PDB entry 1NW4 | X-ray diffraction, 2.20 A resolution | chains A and B of the 6 polymer chains in the assembly

[Chain A (and B)]
Name: uridine phosphorylase, putative
Source organism: Plasmodium falciparum
Notes: EC 2.4.2.1; chain B of this document is another copy of the same molecule, construct and numbering; everything in this record applies to it too
Reference sequence: Q8I3X4 (Q8I3X4_PLAF7); residues 2-245 here = UniProt positions 2-245
Amino-acid sequence (276 residues; numbered -1 to 274; the number before each row is that of its first residue; numbers below 1 keep their minus sign (Met-1 is residue -1)):
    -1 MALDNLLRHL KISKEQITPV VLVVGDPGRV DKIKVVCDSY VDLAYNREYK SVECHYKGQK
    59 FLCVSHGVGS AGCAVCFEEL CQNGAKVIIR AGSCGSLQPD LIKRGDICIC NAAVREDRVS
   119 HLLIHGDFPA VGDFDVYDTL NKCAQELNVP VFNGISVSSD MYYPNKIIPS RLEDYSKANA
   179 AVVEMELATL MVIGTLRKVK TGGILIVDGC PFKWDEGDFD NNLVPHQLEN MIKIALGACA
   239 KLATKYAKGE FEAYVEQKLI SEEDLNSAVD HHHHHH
Not modelled in the structure: -1 to 2, 246-274
Differences from the reference sequence: cloning artifact (0-1, 246-268); expression tag (269-274)
Small-molecule neighbours: Forodesine (IMH; 1,4-dideoxy-4-aza-1-(S)-(9-deazahypoxanthin-9-yl)-D-ribitol): Val66, Arg88, Ser91, Cys92, Gly93, Tyr160, Val181, Glu182, Met183, Glu184, Asp206, Pro209, Trp212
UniProt features mapped onto this chain:
  - active site: Asp206 (Proton donor)
  - binding site (a purine D-ribonucleoside): His7, Met183, Glu184
  - binding site (phosphate): Gly23 to Arg27, Arg45, Arg88 to Ser91
  - mutagenesis: His7 (H7A: Slight decrease in catalytic activity towards inosine and 5'-methylthioinosine; H7F: 23-fold decrease in catalytic efficiency for inosine as substrate ...), Arg45 (R45A: 1300-fold decrease in catalytic efficiency for inosine as substrate. Loss of catalytic activity towards 5'-methylthioinosine), Tyr47 (Y47A: 790-fold decrease in catalytic efficiency for inosine as substrate. 4000-fold decrease in catalytic efficiency for 5'-methylthioinosine as substrate), Val66 (V66A: No effect on catalytic activity towards inosine. Slight increase in catalytic efficiency with 5'-methylthioinosine as substrate ...), Val73 (V73A: Slight decrease in catalytic efficiency with inosine or 5'-methylthioinosine as substrates; V73F: Loss of catalytic activity towards inosine and 5'-methylthioinosine ...), Tyr160 (Y160A: 680-fold decrease in catalytic efficiency with inosine as substrate. 200-fold decrease in catalytic efficiency with 5'-methylthioinosine as substrate ...), Val181 (V181D: 4-fold decrease in catalytic efficiency with inosine as substrate. Reduced affinity for DADMe-ImmG inhibitor), Met183 (M183A: 20-fold decrease in affinity for inosine. Loss of catalytic activity towards 5'-methylthioinosine; M183L: 17300-fold decrease in catalytic efficiency with inosine as substrate ...), Asp206 (D206A: 200-fold decrease in catalytic efficiency with inosine as substrate. Loss of catalytic activity towards 5'-methylthioinosine)

[How chain A and chain B interact]
Residue-residue contacts (85; chain A residue first):
  Arg6(A) - Tyr160(B)  hydrogen bond
  Arg6(A) - Tyr161(B)
  Arg6(A) - Trp212(B)
  Arg6(A) - Phe217(B)
  His7(A) - Tyr160(B)
  His7(A) - Tyr161(B)
  Gly23(A) - Arg45(B)
  Asp24(A) - Arg45(B)
  Pro25(A) - Arg45(B)
  Tyr43(A) - Tyr43(B)  hydrogen bond
  Arg45(A) - Gly23(B)
  Arg45(A) - Asp24(B)
  Arg45(A) - Val66(B)
  Glu46(A) - Glu46(B)
  Glu46(A) - Gly65(B)
  Glu46(A) - Val66(B)  hydrogen bond (side chain-backbone)
  Tyr47(A) - Val66(B)
  Gly65(A) - Glu46(B)
  Val66(A) - Arg45(B)
  Val66(A) - Glu46(B)  hydrogen bond (backbone-side chain)
  Val66(A) - Tyr47(B)
  Val66(A) - Gly70(B)
  Gly67(A) - Ala69(B)
  Gly67(A) - Gly70(B)
  Ala69(A) - Gly67(B)
  Ala69(A) - Ser68(B)
  Ala69(A) - Asp158(B)
  Gly70(A) - Val66(B)
  Gly70(A) - Gly67(B)
  Val73(A) - Tyr160(B)  hydrophobic
  Val73(A) - Tyr161(B)
  Glu76(A) - Tyr161(B)
  Glu77(A) - Tyr161(B)  hydrogen bond
  Arg113(A) - Arg116(B)  hydrogen bond (backbone-side chain)
  Glu114(A) - Arg116(B)
  Glu114(A) - Leu120(B)
  Asp115(A) - Arg116(B)  hydrogen bond (backbone-side chain)
  Arg116(A) - Arg113(B)  hydrogen bond (side chain-backbone)
  Arg116(A) - Glu114(B)
  Arg116(A) - Asp115(B)  hydrogen bond (side chain-backbone)
  Arg116(A) - Arg116(B)
  Arg116(A) - His119(B)
  Arg116(A) - Asp158(B)
  Arg116(A) - Arg169(B)
  Val117(A) - Asp158(B)
  Val117(A) - Met159(B)  hydrophobic
  His119(A) - Arg116(B)
  Leu120(A) - Glu114(B)
  Leu120(A) - Ser157(B)
  Leu120(A) - Met159(B)  hydrophobic
  Leu120(A) - Asn163(B)  hydrogen bond (backbone-side chain)
  Leu120(A) - Ile166(B)
  Leu121(A) - Met159(B)  hydrophobic
  Leu121(A) - Asn163(B)
  Leu121(A) - Ile165(B)
  Leu121(A) - Ile166(B)
  Ile122(A) - Ile165(B)  hydrophobic
  Ile122(A) - Ile166(B)  hydrophobic
  His123(A) - Ile166(B)
  Ser157(A) - Leu120(B)
  Asp158(A) - Ala69(B)
  Asp158(A) - Arg116(B)
  Asp158(A) - Val117(B)
  Asp158(A) - Asp158(B)
  Met159(A) - Leu120(B)  hydrophobic
  Met159(A) - Leu121(B)  hydrophobic
  Tyr160(A) - Arg6(B)  hydrogen bond
  Tyr160(A) - His7(B)
  Tyr160(A) - Val73(B)  hydrophobic
  Tyr161(A) - Arg6(B)
  Tyr161(A) - His7(B)
  Tyr161(A) - Val73(B)
  Tyr161(A) - Glu76(B)
  Tyr161(A) - Glu77(B)  hydrogen bond
  Asn163(A) - Arg195(B)
  Ile165(A) - Ile122(B)  hydrophobic
  Ile166(A) - Leu120(B)
  Ile166(A) - Leu121(B)
  Ile166(A) - Ile122(B)  hydrophobic
  Ile166(A) - His123(B)
  Arg169(A) - Arg116(B)
  Met183(A) - Ala69(B)
  Leu194(A) - Ile165(B)  hydrophobic
  Trp212(A) - Arg6(B)
  Phe217(A) - Arg6(B)
Other interface residues (no listed pair), chain A (46 interface residues in all): Lys9, Ser68, Gln80, Pro162, Arg195, Asn219
Other interface residues (no listed pair), chain B (47 interface residues in all): Lys9, Pro25, Asn44, Gln80, Pro162, Met183, Leu194, Asn219

[Overview]
Chain A and chain B form an interface of 46 and 47 residues respectively; the contacts include 12 hydrogen
bonds. Among the polar pairs are Arg6(A)-Tyr160(B), Tyr43(A)-Tyr43(B) and Glu46(A)-Val66(B). Ligands of chain
A: Forodesine.
Both chains are uridine phosphorylase, putative (Plasmodium falciparum). Entry 1NW4 (Crystal Structure of
Plasmodium falciparum Purine Nucleoside Phosphorylase in complex with ImmH and Sulfate) was determined by
X-ray diffraction, deposited together with 1RR6 and 1Q1G.
